PDB entry 3SPD | X-ray diffraction, 1.91 A resolution | chains B and F of the 4 polymer chains in the assembly

== Chain B ==
Name: Aprataxin-like protein
Source organism: Schizosaccharomyces pombe
Reference sequence: O74859 (APTX_SCHPO); numbering as in UniProt (aligned over 33-232)
Amino-acid sequence (204 residues; row label = number of the first residue in the row):
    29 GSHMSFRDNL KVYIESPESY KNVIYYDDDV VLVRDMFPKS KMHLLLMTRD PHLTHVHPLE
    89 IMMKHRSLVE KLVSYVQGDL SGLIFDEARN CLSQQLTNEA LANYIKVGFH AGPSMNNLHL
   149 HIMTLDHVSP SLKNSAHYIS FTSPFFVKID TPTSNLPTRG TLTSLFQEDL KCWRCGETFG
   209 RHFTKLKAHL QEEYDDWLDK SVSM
Disordered / not traced: 29-32
Sequence notes: expression tag (29-32); engineered mutation Ala130 (Cys in O74859)
Ion coordination: Zn2+: Cys200, Cys203, His217, Glu221
Curated features (UniProtKB/Swiss-Prot):
  - region (Interaction with DNA): Asp63 to Lys67, His138 to His149, Lys161 to His165, Arg209 to Thr212
  - active site: His147 (Nucleophile)
  - binding site (Zn(2+)): Cys200, Cys203, His217, Glu221
  - site: Tyr41 (Interaction with DNA)
Reported in the primary citation:
  - mutagenesis - F34A: decreased binding to the 15-nt DNA strand
  - catalytic residues: His138 (proposed by the authors, not directly observed)

== Chain F ==
Molecule: 17-nt DNA strand
Sequence (17 nucleotides; numbered 1 to 17; the number before each row is that of its first residue):
     1 GTCACTATCG GAATGAG
Disordered / not traced: 15-17

== How chain B and chain F interact ==
Pairs across the interface - 15 pairs, chain B then chain F:
  Phe34(B) - DT2(F)  stacking on the base
  Phe65(B) - DC3(F)  phosphate contact
  Phe65(B) - DA4(F)  phosphate contact
  Lys67(B) - DC3(F)  salt bridge to the phosphate
  His138(B) - DT2(F)  salt bridge to the phosphate
  Pro141(B) - DT2(F)  phosphate contact
  Ser142(B) - DT2(F)  hydrogen bond to the phosphate
  Lys161(B) - DA4(F)  salt bridge to the phosphate
  Ala164(B) - DG1(F)  base contact
  His165(B) - DG1(F)  phosphate contact
  His165(B) - DC3(F)  salt bridge to the phosphate
  Ser168(B) - DG1(F)  sugar contact
  Phe173(B) - DG1(F)  sugar contact
  Phe194(B) - DG1(F)  stacking on the base
  Gln195(B) - DG1(F)  base contact
Other interface residues (no listed pair), chain B (15 interface residues in all): Gly140, Met143

== In short ==
The interface between chain B and chain F involves 15 residues on one side and 4 on the other, with 1 hydrogen
bond, 4 salt bridges and 2 aromatic stacking contacts. Polar contacts include Ser142(B)-DT2(F),
Lys67(B)-DC3(F) and His138(B)-DT2(F). The paper reports the catalytic residue His138(B); F34A of chain B
reduces binding to the 15-nt DNA strand.
Chain B is Aprataxin-like protein (Schizosaccharomyces pombe) and chain F is a 17-nt DNA strand; the
structure, Crystal structure of aprataxin ortholog Hnt3 in complex with DNA, was determined by X-ray
diffraction (same publication as 3SP4 and 3SPL).
